Entry 2OOZ (X-ray diffraction, 1.80 A resolution); this record covers chains A and B of the 3 polymer chains in the assembly.

Chain A (and B):
Protein: Macrophage migration inhibitory factor
Organism: Homo sapiens
Notes: EC 5.3.2.1; chain B of this document is another copy of the same molecule, construct and numbering; everything in this record applies to it too
Reference sequence: P14174 (MIF_HUMAN); numbering as in UniProt (aligned over 1-114)
Chain sequence (114 residues; each row starts with the number of its first residue):
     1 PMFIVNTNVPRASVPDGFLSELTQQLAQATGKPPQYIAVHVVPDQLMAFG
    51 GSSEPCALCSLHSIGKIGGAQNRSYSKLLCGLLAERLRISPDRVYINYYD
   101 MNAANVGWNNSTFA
Residues lining bound ligands: OXIM6 (OX5; 4-hydroxybenzaldehyde O-(3,3-dimethylbutanoyl)oxime): Pro1, Met2, Tyr36, His62, Ser63, Ile64, Met101, Val106, Phe113

How chain A and chain B interact:
Pairs across the interface (57):
  Met2(A) with Leu58(B), hydrophobic; Asn97(B)
  Ile4(A) with Leu58(B), hydrophobic
  Arg11(A) with Leu46(B)
  Leu19(A) with Leu46(B), hydrophobic; Met47(B)
  Pro34(A) with Gly50(B)
  Gln35(A) with Phe49(B); Gly50(B)
  Tyr36(A) with Tyr95(B), hydrogen bond (backbone-side chain)
  Ile37(A) with Phe49(B); Gly50(B), hydrogen bond (backbone-backbone)
  Ala38(A) with Ala48(B); Leu58(B), hydrophobic
  Val39(A) with Met47(B); Ala48(B), hydrogen bond (backbone-backbone)
  His40(A) with Asn6(B); Gln45(B), hydrogen bond; Leu46(B); Met47(B); Leu58(B)
  Val41(A) with Leu46(B), hydrogen bond (backbone-backbone)
  Val42(A) with Gln45(B)
  His62(A) with Asn97(B); Tyr99(B), hydrogen bond
  Met101(A) with Asn97(B); Tyr98(B)
  Ala104(A) with Asn72(B), hydrogen bond (backbone-side chain)
  Asn105(A) with Ile67(B); Asn72(B), hydrogen bond; Ile96(B); Asn97(B); Tyr98(B), hydrogen bond (backbone-backbone)
  Val106(A) with Ile96(B)
  Gly107(A) with Ser76(B); Val94(B); Tyr95(B); Ile96(B), hydrogen bond (backbone-backbone); Tyr98(B)
  Trp108(A) with Phe49(B); Asp92(B), hydrogen bond (side chain-backbone); Val94(B); Tyr95(B)
  Asn109(A) with Pro91(B), hydrogen bond (backbone-backbone); Asp92(B)
  Asn110(A) with Arg73(B); Ser76(B); Lys77(B), hydrogen bond (backbone-backbone); Cys80(B), hydrogen bond (backbone-side chain); Gly81(B); Pro91(B)
  Ser111(A) with Arg73(B); Ser76(B), hydrogen bond (backbone-side chain)
  Thr112(A) with Asn72(B); Arg73(B); Ser76(B)
  Phe113(A) with Tyr95(B), hydrophobic
Interface residues without a listed pair, chain A (27 interface residues in all): Thr23, Ala114
Interface residues without a listed pair, chain B (26 interface residues in all): Gly51, Gly69, Arg93

Overview:
27 residues of chain A face 26 of chain B across their interface; the contacts include 15 hydrogen bonds.
Among the polar pairs are Tyr36(A)-Tyr95(B), His40(A)-Gln45(B) and His62(A)-Tyr99(B). Chain A binds OXIM6.
Both chains are Macrophage migration inhibitory factor (Homo sapiens). Entry 2OOZ (Macrophage Migration
Inhibitory Factor (MIF) Complexed with OXIM6 (an OXIM Derivative Not Containing a Ring in ...) was determined
by X-ray diffraction, deposited together with 2OOH and 2OOW.
